Entry 8G94 (electron microscopy, 3.15 A resolution); this record covers chains A and B of the 7 polymer chains in the assembly.

Chain A:
Protein: Sphingosine 1-phosphate receptor 1
Organism: Homo sapiens
UniProt: P21453 (S1PR1_HUMAN); numbering as in UniProt (aligned over 1-347)
Sequence (355 residues; each row starts with the number of its first residue):
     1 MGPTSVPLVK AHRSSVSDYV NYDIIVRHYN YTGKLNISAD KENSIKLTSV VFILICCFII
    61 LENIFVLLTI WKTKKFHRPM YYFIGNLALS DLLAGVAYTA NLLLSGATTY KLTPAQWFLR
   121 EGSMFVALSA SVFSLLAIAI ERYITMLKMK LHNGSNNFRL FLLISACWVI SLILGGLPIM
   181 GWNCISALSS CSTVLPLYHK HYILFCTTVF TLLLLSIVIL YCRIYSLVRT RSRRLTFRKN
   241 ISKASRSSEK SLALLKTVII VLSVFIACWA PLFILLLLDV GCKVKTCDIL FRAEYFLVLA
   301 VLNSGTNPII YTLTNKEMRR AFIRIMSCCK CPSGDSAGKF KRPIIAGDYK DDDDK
Unresolved in the structure: 1-19, 38-45, 240-249, 326-355
Sequence notes: expression tag (348-355)
From the paper describing this entry:
  - conformationally variable residues (helix shift, side-chain flip): Phe161, Cys167, Ile170, Leu174, Phe210
  - mutagenesis - V169Y, M180Y: unchanged signaling
  - contacts within the chain: Phe133-Cys167 (hydrophobic contact), Phe133-Ile170 (hydrophobic contact), Phe210-Trp269 (hydrophobic contact), Phe210-Phe273 (hydrophobic contact)

Chain B:
Protein: Guanine nucleotide-binding protein G(i) subunit alpha-1
Organism: Homo sapiens
UniProt: P63096 (GNAI1_HUMAN); residues 1-354 here = UniProt positions 1-354
Sequence (354 residues; numbered 1 to 354; the number before each row is that of its first residue):
     1 MGCTLSAEDK AAVERSKMID RNLREDGEKA AREVKLLLLG AGESGKSTIV KQMKIIHEAG
    61 YSEEECKQYK AVVYSNTIQS IIAIIRAMGR LKIDFGDSAR ADDARQLFVL AGAAEEGFMT
   121 AELAGVIKRL WKDSGVQACF NRSREYQLND SAAYYLNDLD RIAQPNYIPT QQDVLRTRVK
   181 TTGIVETHFT FKDLHFKMFD VGAQRSERKK WIHCFEGVTA IIFCVALSDY DLVLAEDEEM
   241 NRMHESMKLF DSICNNKWFT DTSIILFLNK KDLFEEKIKK SPLTICYPEY AGSNTYEEAA
   301 AYIQCQFEDL NKRKDTKEIY THFTCSTDTK NVQFVFDAVT DVIIKNNLKD CGLF
Unresolved in the structure: 1-3, 56-181, 236-239
Sequence notes: conflict Ala203 (Gly in P63096), Ser326 (Ala in P63096)
UniProt features mapped onto this chain:
  - region: Lys35 to Thr48 (G1 motif), Asp173 to Thr181 (G2 motif), Phe196 to Gly202, Gln204, Arg205 (G3 motif), Ile265 to Asp272 (G4 motif), Thr324, Cys325, Thr327 to Thr329 (G5 motif)
  - binding site (GTP): Glu43 to Thr48, Ser151, Leu175 to Thr181, Asp200 to Gly202, Gln204, Asn269 to Asp272
  - binding site (Mg(2+)): Ser47, Thr181
  - modified residue: Arg178 (ADP-ribosylarginine), Gln204 (Deamidated glutamine), Cys351 (ADP-ribosylcysteine)
  - lipidation: Gly2 (N-myristoyl glycine), Cys3 (S-palmitoyl cysteine)
  - natural variant: Gly40 (G40C: In NEDHISB; G40R: In NEDHISB), Gly45 (G45D: In NEDHISB), Thr48 (T48I: In NEDHISB; T48K: In NEDHISB), Gln52 (Q52P: In NEDHISB), Ser75 (deletion: In NEDHISB; uncertain significance), Gln172 (deletion: In NEDHISB), Asp173 (D173V: In NEDHISB), Glu186 to Phe189 (deletion: In NEDHISB; uncertain significance), Cys224 (C224Y: In NEDHISB), Lys270 (K270N: In NEDHISB; K270R: In NEDHISB), Asp272 (D272G: In NEDHISB), Val332 (V332E: In NEDHISB; uncertain significance)
  - mutagenesis: Gly42 (G42R: Abolishes switch to an activated conformation and dissociation from beta and gamma subunits upon GTP binding. Abolishes interaction with RGS family members), Glu116 (E116L: Enhances interaction (inactive GDP-bound) with RGS14), Gln147 (Q147L: Enhances interaction (inactive GDP-bound) with RGS14), Glu245 (E245L: Enhances interaction (inactive GDP-bound) with RGS14)

Chain A / chain B interface:
Contacting residue pairs - 33 pairs, chain A then chain B:
  Met80(A) - Asp350(B)
  Met80(A) - Cys351(B)  hydrophobic
  Arg142(A) - Cys351(B)  hydrogen bond (side chain-backbone)
  Arg142(A) - Leu353(B)
  Thr145(A) - Asn347(B)
  Met146(A) - Asn347(B)
  Met146(A) - Leu348(B)
  Met146(A) - Cys351(B)  hydrophobic
  Met149(A) - Ile343(B)  hydrophobic
  Met149(A) - Ile344(B)  hydrophobic
  Met149(A) - Asn347(B)  hydrogen bond (backbone-side chain)
  Lys150(A) - Asn347(B)
  Lys150(A) - Asp350(B)  salt bridge
  Leu151(A) - Val34(B)  hydrophobic
  Leu151(A) - Thr219(B)
  Leu151(A) - Ile343(B)  hydrophobic
  His152(A) - Ala31(B)
  Asn153(A) - Asp350(B)  hydrogen bond
  Arg231(A) - Ile344(B)
  Leu235(A) - Asp337(B)
  Leu235(A) - Asp341(B)
  Thr236(A) - Asp337(B)
  Phe237(A) - Tyr320(B)  hydrophobic
  Phe237(A) - Phe334(B)  hydrophobic
  Phe237(A) - Asp337(B)
  Phe237(A) - Asp341(B)
  Lys239(A) - Gln304(B)
  Lys239(A) - Glu318(B)
  Leu254(A) - Leu353(B)  hydrophobic
  Thr257(A) - Leu353(B)
  Thr314(A) - Leu353(B)
  Thr314(A) - Phe354(B)
  Asn315(A) - Gly352(B)
Interface residues without a listed pair, chain A (23 interface residues in all): Lys148, Val228, Ser232, Lys250, Lys316
Interface residues without a listed pair, chain B (26 interface residues in all): Glu33, Lys35, Gly217, Glu308, Ile319, Lys330, Ala338, Thr340

In short:
The interface between chain A and chain B involves 23 residues on one side and 26 on the other, with 3
hydrogen bonds and 1 salt bridge. Among the polar pairs are Lys150(A)-Asp350(B), Arg142(A)-Cys351(B) and
Met149(A)-Asn347(B). The paper reports that V169Y and M180Y of chain A leave signaling unchanged;
conformational variability at Phe161(A), Cys167(A) and Ile170(A) among others.
Here chain A is Sphingosine 1-phosphate receptor 1 and chain B is Guanine nucleotide-binding protein G(i)
subunit alpha-1, both from Homo sapiens. Entry 8G94 (Structure of CD69-bound S1PR1 coupled to heterotrimeric
Gi) was determined by electron microscopy.
